6WQ9 - chain A; structure by X-ray diffraction, 1.30 A resolution.

== Chain A ==
Protein: Carbonic anhydrase 2
Organism: Homo sapiens
Notes: EC 4.2.1.1
Reference sequence: P00918 (CAH2_HUMAN); the author numbering skips numbers that UniProt does not, so the offset changes along the chain: 1-125 = UniProt 1-125; 127-261 = UniProt 126-260
Sequence (260 residues; row label = number of the first residue in the row; note: 1 number in that range is skipped by the numbering (no residue carries it; nothing is unmodelled there)):
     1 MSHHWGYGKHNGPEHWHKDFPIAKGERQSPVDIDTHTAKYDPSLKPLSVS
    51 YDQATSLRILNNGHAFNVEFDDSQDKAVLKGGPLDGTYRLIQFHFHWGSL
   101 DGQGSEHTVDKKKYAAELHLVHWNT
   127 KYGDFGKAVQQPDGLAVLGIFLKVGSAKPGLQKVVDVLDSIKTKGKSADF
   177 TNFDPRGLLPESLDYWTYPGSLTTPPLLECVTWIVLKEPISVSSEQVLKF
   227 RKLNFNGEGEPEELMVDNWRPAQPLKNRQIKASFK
Not modelled in the structure: 1-3
Ion coordination: Zn2+: His-94, His-96, His-119 (together with U7J)
Residues lining bound ligands: U7J (N-(2-{[(naphthalen-2-yl)methyl][2-(4-sulfamoylphenyl)ethyl]amino}-2-oxoethyl)-N-(2-phenylethyl)-beta-alanine): Leu-60, Glu-69, Gln-92, His-94, His-96, Glu-106, His-119, Val-121, Asp-130, Phe-131, Gly-132, Val-135, Gln-136, Val-143, Ser-197, Leu-198, Thr-199, Thr-200, Pro-202, Leu-204, Trp-209
Swiss-Prot annotation at these positions:
  - active site: His-64 (Proton donor/acceptor)
  - binding site (Zn(2+)): His-94, His-96, His-119
  - binding site (substrate): Thr-199, Thr-200
  - site: Tyr-7 (Fine-tunes the proton-transfer properties of H-64), Asn-62 (Fine-tunes the proton-transfer properties of H-64), Asn-67 (Fine-tunes the proton-transfer properties of H-64), Gln-92 (Involved in the binding of some activators, including histamine and L-histidine)
  - modified residue: Ser-2 (N-acetylserine), Ser-166 (Phosphoserine), Ser-173 (Phosphoserine)
From the paper describing this entry:
  - binding site for U7J: Glu-69, Gln-92, Phe-131, Leu-198, Thr-199, Pro-202, Leu-204

== In short ==
Ligands of chain A: compound U7J. The Zn2+ site is built by His-94, His-96 and His-119. UniProt lists
active-site residue His-64, 3 Zn2+-binding residues and substrate-binding residues Thr-199 and Thr-200. The
paper reports a binding site for U7J at Glu-69, Gln-92 and Phe-131 among others.
Chain A is Carbonic anhydrase 2 (Homo sapiens); the structure, Carbonic Anhydrase II Complexed with
3-((2-((Naphthalen-2-ylmethyl)(4-sulfamoylphenethyl)amino)-2-oxoethyl)(phenethyl)amino)propanoic acid, was
determined by X-ray diffraction together with 6WQ5, 6WQ7 and 6WQ8 from the same study.
